7ML4 - chains A and E of the 31 polymer chains in the assembly; structure by electron microscopy, 3.10 A resolution.

# Chain A
Name: DNA-directed RNA polymerase subunit
From: Saccharomyces cerevisiae
Notes: EC 2.7.7.6
UniProtKB: A0A6A5Q1P2 (A0A6A5Q1P2_YEASX); residues 1-1733 here = UniProt positions 1-1733
Sequence (1733 residues; row label = number of the first residue in the row):
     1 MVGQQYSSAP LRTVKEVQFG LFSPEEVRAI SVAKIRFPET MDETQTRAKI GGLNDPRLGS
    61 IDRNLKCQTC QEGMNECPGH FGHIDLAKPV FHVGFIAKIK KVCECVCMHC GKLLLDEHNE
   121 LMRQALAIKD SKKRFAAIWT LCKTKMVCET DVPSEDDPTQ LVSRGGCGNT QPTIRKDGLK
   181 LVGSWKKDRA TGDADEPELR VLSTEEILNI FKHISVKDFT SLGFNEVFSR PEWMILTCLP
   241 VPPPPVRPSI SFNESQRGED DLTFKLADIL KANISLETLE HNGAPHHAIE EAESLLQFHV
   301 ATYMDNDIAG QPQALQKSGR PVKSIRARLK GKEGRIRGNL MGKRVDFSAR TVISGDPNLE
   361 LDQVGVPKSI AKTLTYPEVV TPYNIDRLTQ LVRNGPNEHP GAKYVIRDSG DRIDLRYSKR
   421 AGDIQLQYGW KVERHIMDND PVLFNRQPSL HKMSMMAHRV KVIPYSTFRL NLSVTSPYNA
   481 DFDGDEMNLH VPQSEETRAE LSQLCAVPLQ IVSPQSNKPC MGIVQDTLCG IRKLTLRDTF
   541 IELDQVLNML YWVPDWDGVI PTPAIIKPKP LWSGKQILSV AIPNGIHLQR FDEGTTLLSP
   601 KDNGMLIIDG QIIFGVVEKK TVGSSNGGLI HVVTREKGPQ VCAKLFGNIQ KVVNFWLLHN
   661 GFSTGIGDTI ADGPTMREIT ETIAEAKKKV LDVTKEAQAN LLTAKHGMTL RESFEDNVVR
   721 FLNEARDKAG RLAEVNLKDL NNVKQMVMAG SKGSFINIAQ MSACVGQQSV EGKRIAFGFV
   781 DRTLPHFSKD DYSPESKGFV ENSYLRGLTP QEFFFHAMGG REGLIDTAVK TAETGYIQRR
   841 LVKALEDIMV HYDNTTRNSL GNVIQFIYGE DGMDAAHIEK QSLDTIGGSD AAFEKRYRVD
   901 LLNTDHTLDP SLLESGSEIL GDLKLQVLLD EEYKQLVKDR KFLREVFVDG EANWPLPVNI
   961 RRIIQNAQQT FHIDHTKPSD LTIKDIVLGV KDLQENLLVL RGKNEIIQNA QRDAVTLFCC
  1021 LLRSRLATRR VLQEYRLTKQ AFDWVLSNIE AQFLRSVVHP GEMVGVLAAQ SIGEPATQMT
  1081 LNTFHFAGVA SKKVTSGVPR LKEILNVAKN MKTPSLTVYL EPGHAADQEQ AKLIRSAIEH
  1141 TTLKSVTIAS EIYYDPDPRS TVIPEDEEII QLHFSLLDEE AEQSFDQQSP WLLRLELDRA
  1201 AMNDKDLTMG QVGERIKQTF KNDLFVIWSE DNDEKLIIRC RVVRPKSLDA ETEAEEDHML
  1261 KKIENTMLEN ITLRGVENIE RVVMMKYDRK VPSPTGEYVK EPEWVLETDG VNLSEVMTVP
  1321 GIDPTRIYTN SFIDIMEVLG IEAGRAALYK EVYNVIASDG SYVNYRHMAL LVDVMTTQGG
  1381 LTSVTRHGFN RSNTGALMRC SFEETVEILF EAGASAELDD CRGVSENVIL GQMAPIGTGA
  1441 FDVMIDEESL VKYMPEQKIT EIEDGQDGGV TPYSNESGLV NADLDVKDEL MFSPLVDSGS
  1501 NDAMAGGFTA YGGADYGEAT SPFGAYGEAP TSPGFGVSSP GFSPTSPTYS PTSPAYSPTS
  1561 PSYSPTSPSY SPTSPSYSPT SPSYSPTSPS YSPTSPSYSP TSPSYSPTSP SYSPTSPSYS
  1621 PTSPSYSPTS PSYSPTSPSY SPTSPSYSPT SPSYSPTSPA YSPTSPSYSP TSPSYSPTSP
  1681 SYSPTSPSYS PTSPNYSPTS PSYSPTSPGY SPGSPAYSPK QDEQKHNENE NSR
Disordered / not traced: 1-2, 155-160, 187-198, 1177-1186, 1244-1253, 1446-1733
Bound ions: Zn2+ site 1: Cys67, Cys70, Glu72, Cys77, His80; Zn2+ site 2: Cys107, Cys110, Cys148, Cys167; Mg2+: Asp481, Asp483, Asp485 (shared with 1 residue of chain P)

# Chain E
Name: DNA-directed RNA polymerases I, II, and III subunit RPABC1
From: Saccharomyces cerevisiae
UniProtKB: A0A6A5Q456 (A0A6A5Q456_YEASX); residue numbers follow UniProt; this construct covers 1-215
Sequence (215 residues; numbered 1 to 215; the number before each row is that of its first residue):
     1 MDQENERNIS RLWRAFRTVK EMVKDRGYFI TQEEVELPLE DFKAKYCDSM GRPQRKMMSF
    61 QANPTEESIS KFPDMGSLWV EFCDEPSVGV KTMKTFVIHI QEKNFQTGIF VYQNNITPSA
   121 MKLVPSIPPA TIETFNEAAL VVNITHHELV PKHIRLSSDE KRELLKRYRL KESQLPRIQR
   181 ADPVALYLGL KRGEVVKIIR KSETSGRYAS YRICM
Disordered / not traced: 1

# How chain A and chain E interact
Contacting residue pairs (72; chain A residue first):
  Arg857(A) - Tyr168(E)  hydrogen bond (side chain-backbone)
  Arg857(A) - Leu170(E)
  Leu860(A) - Gln174(E)  hydrogen bond (backbone-side chain)
  Gly861(A) - Gln174(E)
  Asn862(A) - Ser173(E)
  Asn862(A) - Gln174(E)
  Val863(A) - Gln174(E)  hydrogen bond (backbone-backbone)
  Val863(A) - Pro176(E)
  Gln865(A) - Tyr208(E)
  Phe866(A) - Tyr168(E)  hydrophobic
  Phe866(A) - Tyr208(E)  hydrogen bond (backbone-side chain)
  Phe866(A) - Ala209(E)
  Phe866(A) - Ser210(E)
  Phe866(A) - Tyr211(E)
  Ile867(A) - Tyr208(E)  hydrophobic
  Gly869(A) - Thr204(E)
  Glu870(A) - Arg200(E)  salt bridge
  Glu870(A) - Ser202(E)  hydrogen bond
  Glu870(A) - Ser205(E)  hydrogen bond (backbone-side chain)
  Glu870(A) - Tyr208(E)
  Asp871(A) - Thr204(E)
  Phe947(A) - Glu203(E)
  Asn1004(A) - Arg167(E)  hydrogen bond
  Glu1005(A) - Glu163(E)
  Ile1006(A) - Leu164(E)  hydrophobic
  Ile1007(A) - Tyr168(E)  hydrophobic
  Asp1013(A) - Ser205(E)
  Asp1013(A) - Arg207(E)  salt bridge
  Ala1014(A) - Ser205(E)
  Thr1016(A) - Ser205(E)
  Thr1016(A) - Arg207(E)  hydrogen bond
  Leu1017(A) - Glu203(E)
  Leu1017(A) - Ser205(E)  hydrogen bond (backbone-backbone)
  Leu1017(A) - Gly206(E)
  Met1317(A) - Val142(E)
  Thr1318(A) - Arg11(E)  hydrogen bond
  Thr1318(A) - Arg14(E)  hydrogen bond (backbone-side chain)
  Pro1324(A) - Val142(E)  hydrophobic
  Pro1324(A) - His147(E)  hydrogen bond (backbone-side chain)
  Thr1325(A) - His146(E)
  Thr1325(A) - His147(E)  hydrogen bond (backbone-side chain)
  Thr1325(A) - Glu148(E)  hydrogen bond (backbone-backbone)
  Arg1326(A) - His147(E)
  Arg1326(A) - Glu148(E)  salt bridge
  Ile1327(A) - His147(E)  hydrogen bond (backbone-side chain)
  Glu1337(A) - Pro183(E)
  Val1338(A) - Ile144(E)
  Val1338(A) - Pro183(E)
  Leu1339(A) - Ile144(E)  hydrophobic
  Leu1339(A) - His147(E)
  Gly1340(A) - Asp182(E)
  Gly1340(A) - Pro183(E)
  Ile1341(A) - Asp182(E)  hydrogen bond (backbone-side chain)
  Glu1342(A) - Pro151(E)
  Glu1342(A) - His153(E)
  Glu1342(A) - Ile198(E)
  Glu1342(A) - Arg200(E)  salt bridge
  Glu1342(A) - Arg212(E)  salt bridge
  Ala1343(A) - Leu149(E)
  Ala1343(A) - Val150(E)  hydrophobic
  Arg1345(A) - Arg200(E)
  Tyr1349(A) - Glu203(E)
  Tyr1365(A) - Glu203(E)
  Tyr1365(A) - Thr204(E)
  Arg1366(A) - Thr204(E)
  Thr1376(A) - Arg212(E)  hydrogen bond (backbone-side chain)
  Thr1377(A) - Pro176(E)
  Thr1377(A) - Arg177(E)  hydrogen bond (backbone-backbone)
  Thr1377(A) - Arg212(E)
  Gln1378(A) - Met215(E)
  Gly1379(A) - Arg177(E)
  Gly1379(A) - Gln179(E)
Also at the interface, not in a pair above, chain A (52 interface residues in all): Asp853, Phe942, Glu945, Val946, Trp954, Ala1010, Pro1320, Tyr1328, Met1336, Ala1346, Gly1380
Also at the interface, not in a pair above, chain E (43 interface residues in all): Val141, Arg169, Leu175, Ile178, Val184, Lys201

# Summary
52 residues of chain A face 43 of chain E across their interface, with 18 hydrogen bonds and 5 salt bridges.
Polar contacts include Glu870(A)-Arg200(E), Asp1013(A)-Arg207(E) and Arg1326(A)-Glu148(E). Cys67(A), Cys70(A),
Glu72(A), Cys77(A) and His80(A) coordinate Zn2+ site 1.
Chain A is DNA-directed RNA polymerase subunit and chain E is DNA-directed RNA polymerases I, II, and III
subunit RPABC1, both from Saccharomyces cerevisiae; the structure, RNA polymerase II initially transcribing
complex (ITC), was determined by electron microscopy together with 7MEI, 7MK9, 7MKA, 7ML0, 7ML1, 7ML2 and 7ML3
from the same study.
